PDB entry 2VLJ | X-ray diffraction, 2.40 A resolution | chains A and B of the 5 polymer chains in the assembly

== Chain A ==
Name: HLA class I histocompatibility antigen, a-2 alpha chain
Source organism: Homo sapiens
Notes: fragment: hla-a2, residues 25-300
Reference sequence: P01892 (1A02_HUMAN); residues 1-276 here correspond to UniProt positions 25-300 (UniProt number = residue number + 24)
Sequence (276 residues; each row starts with the number of its first residue):
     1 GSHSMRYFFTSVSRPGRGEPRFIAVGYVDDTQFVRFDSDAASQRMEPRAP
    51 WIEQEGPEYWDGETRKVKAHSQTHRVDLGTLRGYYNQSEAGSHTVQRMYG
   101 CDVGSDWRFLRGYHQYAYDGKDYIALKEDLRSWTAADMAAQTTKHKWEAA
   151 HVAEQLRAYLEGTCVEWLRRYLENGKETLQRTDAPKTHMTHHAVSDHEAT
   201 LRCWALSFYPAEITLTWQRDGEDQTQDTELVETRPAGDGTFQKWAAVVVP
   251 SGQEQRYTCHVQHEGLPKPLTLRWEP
Disulfide bonds: Cys101-Cys164, Cys203-Cys259

== Chain B ==
Name: Beta-2-microglobulin
Source organism: Homo sapiens
Reference sequence: P61769 (B2MG_HUMAN); residues 1-99 here correspond to UniProt positions 21-119 (UniProt number = residue number + 20)
Sequence (100 residues; each row starts with the number of its first residue; numbering starts at 0):
     0 MIQRTPKIQVYSRHPAENGKSNFLNCYVSGFHPSDIEVDLLKNGERIEKV
    50 EHSDLSFSKDWSFYLLYYTEFTPTEKDEYACRVNHVTLSQPKIVKWDRDM
Disulfide bonds: Cys25-Cys80
Swiss-Prot annotation at these positions:
  - modified residue: Gln2 (Pyrrolidone carboxylic acid)
  - glycosylation: Ile1 (N-linked (Glc) (glycation) isoleucine), Lys19 (N-linked (Glc) (glycation) lysine), Lys41 (N-linked (Glc) (glycation) lysine), Lys48 (N-linked (Glc) (glycation) lysine), Lys58 (N-linked (Glc) (glycation) lysine), Lys91 (N-linked (Glc) (glycation) lysine), Lys94 (N-linked (Glc) (glycation) lysine)

== Interface between chain A and chain B ==
Contacting residue pairs (56; chain A residue first):
  Arg6(A) - Lys58(B)
  Phe8(A) - Phe56(B)
  Phe9(A) - Phe56(B)
  Thr10(A) - Phe56(B)
  Thr10(A) - Phe62(B)
  Val12(A) - Ser33(B)
  Val25(A) - Asp53(B)
  Val25(A) - Leu54(B)
  Val25(A) - Ser55(B)
  Tyr27(A) - Ser55(B)  hydrogen bond
  Tyr27(A) - Tyr63(B)  hydrogen bond
  Gln32(A) - Asp53(B)  hydrogen bond
  Arg35(A) - Asp53(B)  salt bridge
  Arg48(A) - Asp53(B)  salt bridge
  Ser92(A) - Met0(B)
  Gln96(A) - His31(B)
  Gln96(A) - Phe56(B)
  Gln96(A) - Trp60(B)  hydrogen bond (side chain-backbone)
  Gln96(A) - Phe62(B)
  Arg97(A) - Phe56(B)
  Met98(A) - Lys58(B)
  Tyr113(A) - Lys58(B)
  Gln115(A) - Trp60(B)
  Tyr116(A) - Trp60(B)
  Ala117(A) - Trp60(B)  hydrophobic
  Asp119(A) - Met0(B)
  Asp119(A) - His31(B)
  Gly120(A) - Arg3(B)  hydrogen bond (backbone-side chain)
  Gly120(A) - His31(B)  hydrogen bond (backbone-side chain)
  Asp122(A) - Trp60(B)  hydrogen bond
  Thr190(A) - Asp98(B)  hydrogen bond
  His192(A) - Asp98(B)  salt bridge
  Arg202(A) - Asp98(B)  salt bridge
  Arg202(A) - Met99(B)  hydrogen bond
  Trp204(A) - Asp98(B)  hydrogen bond
  Trp204(A) - Met99(B)
  Val231(A) - Gln8(B)
  Glu232(A) - Lys6(B)  salt bridge
  Glu232(A) - Gln8(B)  hydrogen bond (backbone-side chain)
  Glu232(A) - Ser28(B)  hydrogen bond
  Thr233(A) - Tyr26(B)
  Arg234(A) - Gln8(B)  hydrogen bond
  Arg234(A) - Tyr10(B)
  Arg234(A) - Tyr26(B)
  Arg234(A) - Met99(B)  hydrogen bond (side chain-backbone)
  Pro235(A) - Tyr10(B)  hydrogen bond (backbone-side chain)
  Pro235(A) - Tyr26(B)
  Ala236(A) - Arg12(B)
  Ala236(A) - Asn24(B)  hydrogen bond (backbone-side chain)
  Gly237(A) - Arg12(B)  hydrogen bond (backbone-side chain)
  Asp238(A) - Arg12(B)
  Asp238(A) - His13(B)
  Gln242(A) - Tyr10(B)
  Gln242(A) - Ser11(B)
  Gln242(A) - Arg12(B)
  Trp244(A) - Met99(B)  hydrophobic
Also at the interface, not in a pair above, chain A (40 interface residues in all): Ile23, His93, Thr94, Lys121, His188
Also at the interface, not in a pair above, chain B (25 interface residues in all): Ile1, Leu65

== Overview ==
40 residues of chain A face 25 of chain B across their interface; the contacts include 17 hydrogen bonds and 5
salt bridges. Polar pairs include Arg35(A)-Asp53(B), Arg48(A)-Asp53(B) and His192(A)-Asp98(B).
Chain A is HLA class I histocompatibility antigen, a-2 alpha chain and chain B is Beta-2-microglobulin, both
from Homo sapiens; the structure, The Structural Dynamics and Energetics of an Immunodominant T-cell Receptor
are Programmed by its Vbeta Domain, was determined by X-ray diffraction together with 2VLK, 2VLL, 2VLM and
2VLR from the same study.
